Entry 6NYY (electron microscopy, 3.00 A resolution); this record covers chains E and G of the 10 polymer chains in the assembly.

[Chain E]
Molecule: AFG3-like protein 2
Organism: Homo sapiens
Notes: EC 3.4.24.-
UniProtKB: Q9Y4W6 (AFG32_HUMAN); numbering as in UniProt (aligned over 272-797)
Amino-acid sequence (529 residues; each row starts with the number of its first residue):
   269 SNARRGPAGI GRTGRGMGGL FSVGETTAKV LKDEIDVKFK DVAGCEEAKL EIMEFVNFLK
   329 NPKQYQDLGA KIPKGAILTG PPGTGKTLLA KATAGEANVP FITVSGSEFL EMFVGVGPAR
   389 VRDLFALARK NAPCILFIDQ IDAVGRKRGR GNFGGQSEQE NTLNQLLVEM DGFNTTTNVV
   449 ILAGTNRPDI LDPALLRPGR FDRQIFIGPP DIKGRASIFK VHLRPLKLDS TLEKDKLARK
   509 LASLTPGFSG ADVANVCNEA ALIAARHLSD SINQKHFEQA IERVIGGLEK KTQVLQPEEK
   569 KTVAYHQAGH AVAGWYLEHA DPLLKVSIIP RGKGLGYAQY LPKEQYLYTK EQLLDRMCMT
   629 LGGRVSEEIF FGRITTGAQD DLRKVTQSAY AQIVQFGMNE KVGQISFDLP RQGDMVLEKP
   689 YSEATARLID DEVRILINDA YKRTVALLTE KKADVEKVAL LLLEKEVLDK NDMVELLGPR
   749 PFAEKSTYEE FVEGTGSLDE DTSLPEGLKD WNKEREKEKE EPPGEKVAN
Not modelled in the structure: 269-288, 597-604, 764-797
Differences from the reference sequence: expression tag (269-271); conflict Q408 (Glu in Q9Y4W6), Q575 (Glu in Q9Y4W6)
Metal / ion sites: Zn2+: H574, D649
Residues lining bound ligands:
  - ADP (adenosine-5'-diphosphate): D309, V310, A311, G351, T352, G353, K354, T355, L356, D407, I486, H490, G518, A519, A522
  - AMP-PNP (ANP; phosphoaminophosphonic acid-adenylate ester): D439, R465, R468
Curated features (UniProtKB/Swiss-Prot):
  - binding site (ATP): V310, A311, T352, G353, K354, T355, L356, H490
  - binding site (Zn(2+)): H574, H578, D649
From the paper describing this entry:
  - binding site for Substrate (chain G): F381, F421
  - mutagenesis - M380K, F381A, R416A: abolished catalytic activity
  - mutagenesis - L299A, F381A, W779R: unchanged catalytic activity (ATP hydrolysis)
  - mutagenesis - M380V: increased catalytic activity (ATP hydrolysis)
  - mutagenesis - F289A, L299A, M380V, F421A, M683A, W779R: decreased catalytic activity
  - mutagenesis - F421A: unchanged catalytic activity (ATPase activity)
  - mutagenesis - L299A, M683A: unchanged catalytic activity (peptide cleavage rate)
  - mutagenesis - F289A: unchanged catalytic activity on ATPase rate
  - binding site for AMP-PNP: R465, R468
  - disease-associated variants - R468C: abolished catalytic activity (ATP hydrolysis)
  - disease-associated variants - N432T, R468C, M666R: abolished catalytic activity
  - disease-associated variants - R468C: decreased stability in response to recovery of AFG3L2 hexamers
  - mutagenesis - K354A: decreased stability in response to recovery of AFG3L2 hexamers
  - mutagenesis - R416A: decreased catalytic activity (ATPase activity)
  - disease-associated variants - N432T: unchanged binding to ATP
  - disease-associated variants - N432T: decreased stability in response to AFG3L2 oligomers
  - disease-associated variants - M666R, E691K: decreased stability
  - disease-associated variants - M666R: abolished stability in response to hexamer recovery
  - disease-associated variants - P688T: decreased stability in response to hexamer recovery
  - disease-associated variants - A572T, P688T: decreased catalytic activity
  - disease-associated variants - P688T: decreased stability in response to AFG3L2 oligomer
  - disease-associated variants - T654I, M666T, M666V, G671E, G671R, S674L, Y689H, Y689N, A694E, E700K, R702Q: decreased stability (proposed by the authors, not directly observed)
  - disease-associated variants - A572T: decreased catalytic activity (ATP hydrolysis)
  - disease-associated variants - A572T: unchanged stability in response to hexamer recovery
  - specificity-determining residues: V571, L603, L615, G645
  - binding site for Substrate: Y614, Y616
  - disease-associated variants - Y616C: increased catalytic activity
  - disease-associated variants - Y616C: increased catalytic activity on ATPase
  - disease-associated variants - Y616C: decreased stability in response to complex stability
  - disease-associated variants - Y616C: increased catalytic activity (ATP-independent peptidase activity)
  - disease-associated variants - N432T: decreased catalytic activity on ATPase rate
  - self-association interface (contacts with another copy of this molecule): G671

[Chain G]
Molecule: Substrate
Organism: Homo sapiens
Amino-acid sequence (11 residues; row label = number of the first residue in the row):
     1 AAAAAAAAAA A

[Chain E / chain G interface]
Contacting residue pairs - 7 pairs, chain E then chain G:
  M380(E) - A2(G)
  M380(E) - A3(G)  hydrogen bond (backbone-backbone)
  F381(E) - A3(G)
  V382(E) - A3(G)  hydrogen bond (backbone-backbone)
  V382(E) - A4(G)  hydrophobic
  G422(E) - A1(G)  hydrogen bond (backbone-backbone)
  G423(E) - A1(G)

[Overview]
5 residues of chain E face 4 of chain G across their interface, with 3 hydrogen bonds. Main-chain hydrogen
bonds include M380(E)-A3(G), V382(E)-A3(G) and G422(E)-A1(G). From the paper: a binding site for Substrate
(chain G) at F381(E) and F421(E); M666R, E691K and T654I of chain E, among others, reduce stability; 28
substitutions were tested in all.
Chain E is AFG3-like protein 2 and chain G is Substrate, both from Homo sapiens; the structure, human m-AAA
protease AFG3L2, substrate-bound, was determined by electron microscopy.
